7X3W - chains A and I of the 11 polymer chains in the assembly; structure by electron microscopy, 3.10 A resolution.

Chain A:
Molecule: Histone H3
From: Xenopus laevis
UniProt: A0A310TTQ1 (A0A310TTQ1_XENLA); residues 0-135 here correspond to UniProt positions 1-136 (UniProt number = residue number + 1)
Sequence (136 residues; row label = number of the first residue in the row; numbering starts at 0):
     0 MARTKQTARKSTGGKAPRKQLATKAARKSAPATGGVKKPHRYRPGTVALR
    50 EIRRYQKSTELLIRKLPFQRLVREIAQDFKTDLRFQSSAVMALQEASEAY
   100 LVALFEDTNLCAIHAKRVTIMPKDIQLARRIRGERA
Unresolved in the structure: 0-36, 135

Chain I:
Molecule: 147-nt DNA strand
Sequence (147 nucleotides; numbered 1 to 147; the number before each row is that of its first residue):
     1 CTGGAGAATCCCGGTGCCGAGGCCGCTCAATTGGTCGTAGACAGCTCTAG
    51 CACCGCTTAAACGCACGTACGCGCTGTCCCCCGCGTTTTAACCGCCAAGG
   101 GGATTACTCCCTAGTCTCCAGGCACGTGTCAGATATATACATCCTGA
Unresolved in the structure: 1

How chain A and chain I interact:
Contacting residue pairs (19; chain A residue first):
  Arg-40(A) with DG83(I), hydrogen bond to the sugar; DC84(I), hydrogen bond to the sugar
  Tyr-41(A) with DA7(I), phosphate contact; DA8(I), sugar contact; DC84(I), hydrogen bond to the phosphate
  Pro-43(A) with DG83(I), sugar contact
  Gly-44(A) with DG83(I), hydrogen bond to the phosphate
  Val-46(A) with DG83(I), hydrogen bond to the phosphate; DC84(I), phosphate contact
  Ala-47(A) with DG83(I), hydrogen bond to the phosphate
  Arg-49(A) with DA8(I), phosphate contact; DT9(I), phosphate contact
  Arg-63(A) with DC92(I), phosphate contact
  Lys-64(A) with DC92(I), phosphate contact
  Leu-65(A) with DA91(I), sugar contact; DC92(I), hydrogen bond to the phosphate
  Pro-66(A) with DA91(I), phosphate contact
  Arg-69(A) with DA91(I), salt bridge to the phosphate
  Arg-83(A) with DG101(I), salt bridge to the phosphate
Interface residues without a listed pair, chain A (15 interface residues in all): His-39, Thr-45
Interface residues without a listed pair, chain I (10 interface residues in all): DC82, DG100

Overview:
15 residues of chain A face 10 of chain I across their interface; the contacts include 7 hydrogen bonds and 2
salt bridges. Polar pairs include Arg-40(A)/DG83(I), Arg-40(A)/DC84(I) and Tyr-41(A)/DC84(I).
Here chain A is Histone H3 (Xenopus laevis) and chain I is a 147-nt DNA strand. Entry 7X3W (Cryo-EM structure
of ISW1-N1 nucleosome) was determined by electron microscopy, deposited together with 7X3T, 7X3V and 7X3X.
